Entry 5JZG (electron microscopy, 3.16 A resolution); this record covers chains B and C of the 3 polymer chains in the assembly.

# Chain B
Molecule: Capsid protein VP3
From: Rhinovirus C
Reference sequence: E5D8F2 (E5D8F2_9ENTO); residues 1-235 here correspond to UniProt positions 333-567 (UniProt number = residue number + 332)
Chain sequence (235 residues; row label = number of the first residue in the row):
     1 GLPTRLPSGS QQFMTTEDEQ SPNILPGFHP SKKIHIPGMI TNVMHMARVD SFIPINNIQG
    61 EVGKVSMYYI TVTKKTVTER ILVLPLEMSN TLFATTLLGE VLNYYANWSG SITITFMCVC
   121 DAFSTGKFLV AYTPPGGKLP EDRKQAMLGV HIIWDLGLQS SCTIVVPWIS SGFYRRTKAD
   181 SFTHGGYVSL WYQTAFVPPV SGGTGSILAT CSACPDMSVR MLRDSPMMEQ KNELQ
UniProt features mapped onto this chain:
  - region: Glu233 to Gln235 (Amphipathic alpha-helix)

# Chain C
Molecule: Capsid protein VP0
From: Rhinovirus C
Reference sequence: E5D8F2 (E5D8F2_9ENTO); residues 1-331 here correspond to UniProt positions 2-332 (UniProt number = residue number + 1)
Chain sequence (331 residues; each row starts with the number of its first residue):
     1 GAQVSRQNNG THENGVTASN GSVIKYFNIN YYKDSASSGL SRQDFSQDPS KFTQPLVDTL
    61 TNPALMSPSV EACGYSDRLK QITIGNSTIT TQDSLHTVLA YGEWPTYLSD IDATSVDKPT
   121 HPETSADRFY TLDSVEWQVG SHGWWWKLPD ALKDMGVFGQ NMYYHSMGRS GFIIHTQCNA
   181 TKFHSGALIV AVIPEHQLAY VGGVKVNVGY DHTHPGQSGH QIRGPSQSND RSGGKPDEDP
   241 LFNCNGTLLG NITIFPHQII NLRTNNSSTI VVPYINCVPM DNMLKHNNLS LVIIPLVPLR
   301 PGSSGINSVP ITVTIAPYKS EFSGAMEAQR Q
Not modelled in the structure: 6-21, 51-58, 79-80, 92-93
UniProt features mapped onto this chain:
  - site (Cleavage): Met66, Ser67, Gln331
  - lipidation: Gly1 (N-myristoyl glycine)

# Chain B / chain C interface
Pairs across the interface (87; chain B residue first):
  Asp18(B) with Gly39(C); Leu40(C), hydrogen bond (side chain-backbone)
  Glu19(B) with Gly39(C)
  Gln20(B) with Ile29(C), hydrogen bond (side chain-backbone); Asn30(C); Tyr31(C), hydrogen bond (side chain-backbone); Ser37(C); Gly39(C)
  Ser21(B) with Tyr32(C); Ser37(C), hydrogen bond (backbone-backbone)
  Pro22(B) with Tyr32(C), hydrophobic; Ser37(C)
  Asn23(B) with Asp34(C), hydrogen bond; Ser37(C), hydrogen bond (backbone-side chain)
  Lys32(B) with Ile111(C), hydrogen bond (side chain-backbone); Asp112(C)
  Ile34(B) with Asp112(C); Cys277(C)
  His35(B) with Glu103(C), salt bridge; Asp112(C)
  Ile36(B) with Asn276(C); Cys277(C), hydrophobic
  Pro37(B) with Pro273(C), hydrophobic; Tyr274(C); Ile275(C), hydrophobic
  Gly38(B) with Tyr101(C)
  Met39(B) with Asn62(C)
  Ile40(B) with Leu65(C), hydrophobic
  His45(B) with Thr59(C), hydrogen bond (side chain-backbone); Leu60(C); Thr61(C); Asn62(C); Leu65(C)
  Arg48(B) with Leu60(C), hydrogen bond (side chain-backbone); Thr61(C)
  Val49(B) with Met66(C), hydrophobic; Thr253(C); Ile254(C), hydrophobic
  Asp50(B) with Thr253(C), hydrogen bond (backbone-side chain)
  Ser51(B) with Gly250(C); Asn251(C); Thr253(C)
  Phe52(B) with Gly250(C), hydrogen bond (backbone-backbone); Thr253(C); Ile259(C), hydrophobic; Leu296(C), hydrophobic
  Gly63(B) with Leu241(C)
  Lys64(B) with Leu241(C)
  Val65(B) with Leu249(C), hydrophobic; Leu296(C)
  Met67(B) with Leu241(C), hydrophobic
  Tyr68(B) with Leu241(C), hydrophobic; Leu248(C); Leu249(C), hydrogen bond (side chain-backbone)
  Tyr69(B) with Leu296(C); Val297(C), hydrophobic; Pro298(C)
  Thr95(B) with Leu248(C); Asn251(C), hydrogen bond (backbone-side chain)
  Thr96(B) with Asn251(C)
  Leu97(B) with Asn251(C), hydrogen bond (backbone-side chain); Ile254(C), hydrophobic
  Cys118(B) with Asn261(C), hydrogen bond (backbone-side chain); Arg263(C), hydrogen bond (backbone-side chain)
  Val119(B) with Ser185(C); Gly186(C); Ala187(C); Asn261(C); Val297(C), hydrophobic; Arg300(C)
  Cys120(B) with Ser185(C); Arg263(C)
  Asp121(B) with Lys182(C); Phe183(C); His184(C); Arg263(C)
  Ala122(B) with Lys182(C), hydrogen bond (backbone-backbone); Arg263(C)
  Phe123(B) with Lys182(C); Phe183(C), hydrophobic
  Gly157(B) with Arg263(C)
  Gln159(B) with Arg263(C)
  Thr204(B) with Arg300(C), hydrogen bond (backbone-side chain)
  Ser206(B) with Val297(C)
  Leu208(B) with Leu296(C), hydrophobic; Val297(C), hydrophobic
  Pro215(B) with Leu60(C)
Other interface residues (no listed pair), chain B (45 interface residues in all): Met46, Glu100, Met117, Leu156
Other interface residues (no listed pair), chain C (50 interface residues in all): Ser38, Arg42, Ile189, Pro240, Val278, Pro279, Pro295

# In short
45 residues of chain B face 50 of chain C across their interface; the contacts include 18 hydrogen bonds and 1
salt bridge. Among the polar pairs are His35(B)-Glu103(C), Asp18(B)-Leu40(C) and Gln20(B)-Ile29(C).
Chain B is Capsid protein VP3 and chain C is Capsid protein VP0, both from Rhinovirus C; the structure, CryoEM
structure of the native empty particle of a human rhinovirus C, was determined by electron microscopy (same
publication as 5K0U).
